Entry 7UFH (X-ray diffraction, 3.00 A resolution); this record covers chains H and L of the 4 polymer chains in the assembly.

# Chain H
Name: 10E5 Fab heavy chain
From: Mus musculus
Notes: antibody fragment or engineered binder
Amino-acid sequence (221 residues; numbered 1 to 221; the number before each row is that of its first residue):
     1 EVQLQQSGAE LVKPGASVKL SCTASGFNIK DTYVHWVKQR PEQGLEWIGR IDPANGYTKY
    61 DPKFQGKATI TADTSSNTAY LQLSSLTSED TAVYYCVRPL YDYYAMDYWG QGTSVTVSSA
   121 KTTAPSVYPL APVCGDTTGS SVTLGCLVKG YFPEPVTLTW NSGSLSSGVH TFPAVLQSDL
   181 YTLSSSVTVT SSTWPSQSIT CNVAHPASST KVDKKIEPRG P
Disordered / not traced: 135-137, 220-221
Disulfide bonds: C22-C96, C146-C201

# Chain L
Name: 10E5 Fab light chain
From: Mus musculus
Notes: antibody fragment or engineered binder
Amino-acid sequence (214 residues; row label = number of the first residue in the row):
     1 DILMTQSPSS MSVSLGDTVS ITCHASQGIS SNIGWLQQKP GKSFMGLIYY GTNLVDGVPS
    61 RFSGSGSGAD YSLTISSLDS EDFADYYCVQ YAQLPYTFGG GTKLEIKRAD AAPTVSIFPP
   121 SSEQLTSGGA SVVCFLNNFY PKDINVKWKI DGSERQNGVL NSWTDQDSKD STYSMSSTLT
   181 LTKDEYERHN SYTCEATHKT STSPIVKSFN RNEC
Disulfide bonds: C23-C88, C134-C194

# How chain H and chain L interact
Residue-residue contacts (76):
  H35(H) - Y96(L)
  V37(H) - F98(L)  hydrophobic
  Q39(H) - Q38(L)  hydrogen bond
  Q39(H) - F44(L)
  L45(H) - F44(L)  hydrophobic
  L45(H) - Y87(L)  hydrophobic
  L45(H) - F98(L)  hydrophobic
  W47(H) - P95(L)  hydrophobic
  W47(H) - Y96(L)
  W47(H) - F98(L)  hydrophobic
  K59(H) - L94(L)
  D61(H) - P95(L)
  Y95(H) - Q38(L)  hydrogen bond
  Y95(H) - S43(L)
  Y95(H) - F44(L)
  L100(H) - V55(L)  hydrophobic
  L100(H) - D56(L)
  Y101(H) - Y49(L)
  Y101(H) - D56(L)  hydrogen bond
  D102(H) - Y91(L)  hydrogen bond
  Y104(H) - Y91(L)
  Y104(H) - Y96(L)  hydrogen bond (backbone-side chain)
  M106(H) - L36(L)
  M106(H) - Y96(L)  hydrophobic
  M106(H) - F98(L)  hydrophobic
  D107(H) - G46(L)  hydrogen bond (backbone-backbone)
  D107(H) - Y49(L)
  W109(H) - L36(L)
  W109(H) - S43(L)
  W109(H) - F44(L)  hydrophobic
  G110(H) - S43(L)  hydrogen bond (backbone-side chain)
  Q111(H) - S43(L)
  Y128(H) - S121(L)
  Y128(H) - Q124(L)
  Y128(H) - S127(L)
  P129(H) - S121(L)
  P129(H) - E123(L)
  L130(H) - F118(L)
  L130(H) - V133(L)  hydrophobic
  A131(H) - F118(L)
  P132(H) - F118(L)
  V133(H) - P119(L)
  V133(H) - F209(L)  hydrophobic
  V133(H) - C214(L)  hydrophobic
  C134(H) - C214(L)  disulfide
  T143(H) - S116(L)
  T143(H) - F118(L)
  L147(H) - S131(L)
  K149(H) - S131(L)
  K149(H) - T180(L)  hydrogen bond
  S167(H) - K169(L)  hydrogen bond
  H170(H) - N137(L)
  H170(H) - N138(L)  hydrogen bond
  H170(H) - S174(L)
  F172(H) - F135(L)  hydrophobic
  F172(H) - N137(L)
  F172(H) - S162(L)
  F172(H) - T164(L)
  F172(H) - S174(L)
  F172(H) - M175(L)
  F172(H) - S176(L)
  P173(H) - S162(L)  hydrogen bond (backbone-side chain)
  P173(H) - W163(L)
  V175(H) - L160(L)  hydrophobic
  V175(H) - N161(L)
  V175(H) - S162(L)
  Q177(H) - L160(L)
  T182(H) - L160(L)
  S184(H) - F135(L)
  S184(H) - S176(L)  hydrogen bond
  S185(H) - F135(L)
  S186(H) - F135(L)
  S186(H) - N137(L)  hydrogen bond
  K214(H) - E123(L)
  R219(H) - P119(L)  hydrogen bond (side chain-backbone)
  R219(H) - P120(L)  hydrogen bond (side chain-backbone)
Interface residues without a listed pair, chain H (47 interface residues in all): E46, R50, K63, A105, L144, G145, T171, T188
Interface residues without a listed pair, chain L (46 interface residues in all): D1, K42, M45, I48, Y50, I117, D167
Cross-chain cystine bridges: C134(H)-C214(L)

# Overview
Chain H and chain L form an interface of 47 and 46 residues respectively, with 1 disulfide bond and 15
hydrogen bonds. Polar contacts include Q39(H)-Q38(L), Y95(H)-Q38(L) and Y101(H)-D56(L).
Chain H is 10E5 Fab heavy chain and chain L is 10E5 Fab light chain, both from Mus musculus; the structure,
Integrin alpha IIB beta3 complex with fradafiban (Mn/Ca), was determined by X-ray diffraction (same
publication as 7L8P, 7TCT, 7TD8, 7THO, 7TMZ, 7TPD and 15 further entries).
